3W99 - chains A and J of the 10 polymer chains in the assembly; structure by X-ray diffraction, 3.00 A resolution.

[Chain A]
Name: Histone H3.1
Organism: Homo sapiens
Reference sequence: P68431 (H31_HUMAN); residues 0-135 here correspond to UniProt positions 1-136 (UniProt number = residue number + 1)
Amino-acid sequence (139 residues; each row starts with the number of its first residue; numbers below 1 keep their minus sign (Gly-3 is residue -3)):
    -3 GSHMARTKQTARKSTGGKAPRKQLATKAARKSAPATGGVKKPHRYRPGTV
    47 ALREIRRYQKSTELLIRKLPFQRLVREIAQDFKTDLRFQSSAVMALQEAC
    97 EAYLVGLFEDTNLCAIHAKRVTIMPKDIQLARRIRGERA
Unresolved in the structure: -3 to 37, 135
Differences from the reference sequence: expression tag (-3 to -1)
UniProt features mapped onto this chain:
  - modified residue: Arg2 (Asymmetric dimethylarginine), Thr3 (Phosphothreonine), Lys4 (Allysine), Gln5 (5-glutamyl dopamine), Thr6 (Phosphothreonine), Arg8 (Citrulline), Lys9 (N6,N6,N6-trimethyllysine), Ser10 (ADP-ribosylserine), Thr11 (Phosphothreonine), Lys14 (N6-(2-hydroxyisobutyryl)lysine), Arg17 (Asymmetric dimethylarginine), Lys18 (N6-(2-hydroxyisobutyryl)lysine), Lys23 (N6-(2-hydroxyisobutyryl)lysine), Arg26 (Citrulline), Lys27 (N6,N6,N6-trimethyllysine), Ser28 (ADP-ribosylserine), Lys36 (N6,N6,N6-trimethyllysine), Lys37 (N6-methyllysine), Tyr41 (Phosphotyrosine), Lys56 (N6,N6,N6-trimethyllysine) and 8 more in UniProt
  - lipidation: Lys18 (N6-decanoyllysine)

[Chain J]
Molecule: 146-nt DNA strand
Sequence (146 nucleotides; row label = number of the first residue in the row):
   147 ATCAATATCCACCTGCAGATTCTACCAAAAGTGTATTTGGAAACTGCTCC
   197 ATCAAAAGGCATGTTCAGCTGAATTCAGCTGAACATGCCTTTTGATGGAG
   247 CAGTTTCCAAATACACTTTTGGTAGAATCTGCAGGTGGATATTGAT
Unresolved in the structure: 147

[Interface between chain A and chain J]
Contacting residue pairs (28):
  His39(A) with DT152(J), phosphate contact; DA153(J), salt bridge to the phosphate
  Arg40(A) with DA229(J), hydrogen bond to the base; DC230(J), hydrogen bond to the sugar
  Tyr41(A) with DT154(J), sugar contact; DA229(J), hydrogen bond to the phosphate; DC230(J), hydrogen bond to the phosphate
  Arg42(A) with DA229(J), sugar contact
  Pro43(A) with DA228(J), phosphate contact; DA229(J), sugar contact
  Gly44(A) with DA228(J), hydrogen bond to the phosphate; DA229(J), hydrogen bond to the phosphate
  Thr45(A) with DA229(J), hydrogen bond to the phosphate
  Val46(A) with DA229(J), hydrogen bond to the phosphate; DC230(J), phosphate contact
  Ala47(A) with DA229(J), hydrogen bond to the phosphate
  Arg49(A) with DT154(J), phosphate contact; DC155(J), salt bridge to the phosphate
  Lys56(A) with DC156(J), salt bridge to the phosphate
  Arg63(A) with DT237(J), sugar contact; DT238(J), phosphate contact
  Lys64(A) with DT238(J), hydrogen bond to the phosphate
  Leu65(A) with DT237(J), phosphate contact; DT238(J), hydrogen bond to the phosphate
  Arg69(A) with DT237(J), salt bridge to the phosphate
  Asp81(A) with DC247(J), phosphate contact
  Arg83(A) with DG246(J), hydrogen bond to the phosphate; DC247(J), sugar contact
Interface residues without a listed pair, chain A (20 interface residues in all): Glu50, Arg53, Pro66
Interface residues without a listed pair, chain J (13 interface residues in all): DT236

[Overview]
20 residues of chain A face 13 of chain J across their interface, with 12 hydrogen bonds and 4 salt bridges.
Among the polar pairs are Arg40(A)-DA229(J), Arg40(A)-DC230(J) and Tyr41(A)-DA229(J).
Chain A is Histone H3.1 (Homo sapiens) and chain J is a 146-nt DNA strand; the structure, Crystal Structure of
Human Nucleosome Core Particle lacking H4 N-terminal region, was determined by X-ray diffraction, deposited
together with 3W97 and 3W98.
